6ZHX - chains A and J of the 12 polymer chains in the assembly; structure by electron microscopy, 2.50 A resolution.

Chain A:
Molecule: Histone H3
From: Xenopus laevis
Reference sequence: A0A310TTQ1 (A0A310TTQ1_XENLA); residues 0-135 here correspond to UniProt positions 1-136 (UniProt number = residue number + 1)
Sequence (136 residues; row label = number of the first residue in the row; numbering starts at 0):
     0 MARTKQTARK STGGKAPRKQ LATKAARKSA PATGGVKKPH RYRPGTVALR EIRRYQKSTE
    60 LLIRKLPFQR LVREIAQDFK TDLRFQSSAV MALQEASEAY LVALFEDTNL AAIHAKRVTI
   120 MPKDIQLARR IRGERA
Not modelled in the structure: 0-37
Sequence notes: engineered mutation Ala110 (Cys111 in A0A310TTQ1)

Chain J:
Molecule: DNA (145-MER) Widom 601 sequence
From: synthetic construct
Sequence (145 nucleotides; each row starts with the number of its first residue; numbers below 1 keep their minus sign (DA-72 is residue -72)):
   -72 ATCGATGTAT ATATCTGACA CGTGCCTGGA GACTAGGGAG TAATCCCCTT GGCGGTTAAA
   -12 ACGCGGGGGA CAGCGCGTAC GTGCGTTTAA GCGGTGCTAG AGCTGTCTAC GACCAATTGA
    48 GCGGCCTCGG CACCGGGATT CTGAT

How chain A and chain J interact:
Residue-residue contacts - 27 pairs, chain A then chain J:
  His39(A) with DT-67(J), sugar contact
  Arg40(A) with DT9(J), hydrogen bond to the base; DG10(J), hydrogen bond to the sugar
  Tyr41(A) with DT-67(J), hydrogen bond to the phosphate; DG-66(J), sugar contact; DT9(J), sugar contact; DG10(J), hydrogen bond to the phosphate
  Arg42(A) with DT9(J), sugar contact
  Pro43(A) with DG8(J), phosphate contact; DT9(J), phosphate contact
  Gly44(A) with DG8(J), hydrogen bond to the phosphate; DT9(J), hydrogen bond to the phosphate
  Thr45(A) with DT9(J), hydrogen bond to the phosphate
  Val46(A) with DT9(J), hydrogen bond to the phosphate; DG10(J), phosphate contact
  Ala47(A) with DT9(J), hydrogen bond to the phosphate
  Arg49(A) with DG-66(J), salt bridge to the phosphate; DT-65(J), salt bridge to the phosphate
  Lys56(A) with DA-64(J), salt bridge to the phosphate
  Arg63(A) with DA17(J), hydrogen bond to the phosphate; DG18(J), salt bridge to the phosphate
  Lys64(A) with DG18(J), hydrogen bond to the phosphate
  Leu65(A) with DA17(J), sugar contact; DG18(J), hydrogen bond to the phosphate
  Pro66(A) with DA17(J), phosphate contact
  Arg69(A) with DA17(J), salt bridge to the phosphate
  Arg83(A) with DA26(J), hydrogen bond to the sugar
Also at the interface, not in a pair above, chain J (11 interface residues in all): DG27

In short:
The interface between chain A and chain J involves 17 residues on one side and 11 on the other; the contacts
include 13 hydrogen bonds and 5 salt bridges. Among the polar pairs are Arg40(A)-DT9(J), Arg40(A)-DG10(J) and
Arg83(A)-DA26(J).
Chain A is Histone H3 (Xenopus laevis) and chain J is DNA (145-MER) Widom 601 sequence (synthetic construct);
the structure, Cryo-EM structure of the regulatory linker of ALC1 bound to the nucleosome's acidic patch:
nucleosome class, was determined by electron microscopy (same publication as 6ZHY).
